Entry 7CAF (electron microscopy, 3.30 A resolution); this record covers chains E and A of the 5 polymer chains in the assembly.

# Chain E
Molecule: Bacterial extracellular solute-binding protein
Organism: Mycolicibacterium smegmatis MC2 155
UniProt: A0R2C3 (A0R2C3_MYCS2); residue numbers follow UniProt; this construct covers 1-465
Sequence (465 residues; each row starts with the number of its first residue):
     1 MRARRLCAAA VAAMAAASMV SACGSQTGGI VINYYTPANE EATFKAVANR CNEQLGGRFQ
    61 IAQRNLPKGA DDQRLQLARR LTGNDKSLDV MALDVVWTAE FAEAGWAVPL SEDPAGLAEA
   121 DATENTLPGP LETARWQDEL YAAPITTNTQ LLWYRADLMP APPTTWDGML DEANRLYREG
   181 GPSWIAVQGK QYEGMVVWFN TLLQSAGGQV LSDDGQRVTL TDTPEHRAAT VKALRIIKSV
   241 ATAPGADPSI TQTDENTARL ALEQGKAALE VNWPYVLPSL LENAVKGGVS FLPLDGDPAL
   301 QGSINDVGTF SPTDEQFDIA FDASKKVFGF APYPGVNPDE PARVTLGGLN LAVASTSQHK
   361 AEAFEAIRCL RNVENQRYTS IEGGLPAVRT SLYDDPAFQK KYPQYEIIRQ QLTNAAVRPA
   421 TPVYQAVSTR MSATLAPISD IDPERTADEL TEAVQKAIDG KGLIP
Unresolved in the structure: 1-22
Reported in the primary citation:
  - binding site for alpha-D-glucopyranose: Asn-39, Glu-40, Asp-94, Asn-148, Glu-255, Arg-418
  - post-translational modification sites: Cys-23 (proposed by the authors, not directly observed)

# Chain A
Molecule: ABC sugar transporter, permease component
Organism: Mycolicibacterium smegmatis MC2 155
UniProt: I7G6S2 (I7G6S2_MYCS2); residues 1-305 here = UniProt positions 1-305
Sequence (305 residues; row label = number of the first residue in the row):
     1 MTAAVTPSAS AVASDDKKSE RRLAFWLIAP AVLLMLAVTA YPIGYAVWLS LQRYNLAEPH
    61 DTEFIGLANY VTVLTDGYWW TAFAVTLGIT VVSVAIEFAL GLALALVMHR TIFGKGAVRT
   121 AILIPYGIVT VAASYSWYYA WTPGTGYLAN LLPEGSAPLT DQLPSLAIVV LAEVWKTTPF
   181 MALLLLAGLA LVPQDLLNAA QVDGAGPWKR LTKVILPMIK PAILVALLFR TLDAFRIFDN
   241 IYILTGGSND TGSVSILGYD NLFKAFNVGL GSAISVLIFL SVAIIAFIYI KIFGAAAPGS
   301 DEEVR
Unresolved in the structure: 1-16, 301-305

# How chain E and chain A interact
Contacting residue pairs - 32 pairs, chain E then chain A:
  Arg-74(E) / Lys-264(A)  hydrogen bond (side chain-backbone)
  Arg-74(E) / Phe-266(A)
  Leu-75(E) / Phe-263(A)  hydrophobic
  Leu-75(E) / Lys-264(A)
  Ala-78(E) / Phe-266(A)  hydrophobic
  Arg-79(E) / Phe-263(A)
  Thr-82(E) / Leu-56(A)
  Glu-100(E) / Phe-266(A)
  Ala-104(E) / Ala-57(A)
  Gln-191(E) / Ser-248(A)
  Gln-191(E) / Asn-249(A)
  Pro-248(E) / Gly-155(A)
  Ser-249(E) / Ala-157(A)
  Ser-249(E) / Thr-160(A)
  Thr-251(E) / Thr-160(A)
  Gln-252(E) / Thr-160(A)
  Gln-252(E) / Ser-248(A)  hydrogen bond
  Pro-437(E) / Asn-249(A)
  Lys-456(E) / Asp-76(A)  salt bridge
  Gly-462(E) / Asp-76(A)
  Gly-462(E) / Leu-270(A)
  Leu-463(E) / Thr-72(A)
  Leu-463(E) / Asp-76(A)  hydrogen bond (backbone-side chain)
  Leu-463(E) / Tyr-78(A)
  Leu-463(E) / Asn-261(A)
  Leu-463(E) / Leu-270(A)  hydrophobic
  Ile-464(E) / Leu-257(A)
  Ile-464(E) / Asn-261(A)  hydrogen bond (backbone-side chain)
  Ile-464(E) / Ala-265(A)  hydrophobic
  Pro-465(E) / Tyr-78(A)  hydrophobic
  Pro-465(E) / Leu-257(A)
  Pro-465(E) / Asp-260(A)
Other interface residues (no listed pair), chain E (22 interface residues in all): Asp-71, Asp-72, Gln-76, Trp-106
Other interface residues (no listed pair), chain A (25 interface residues in all): Val-73, Ser-156, Tyr-242, Thr-245, Gly-247, Tyr-259, Ile-274

# Overview
22 residues of chain E face 25 of chain A across their interface, with 4 hydrogen bonds and 1 salt bridge.
Polar pairs include Lys-456(E)/Asp-76(A), Arg-74(E)/Lys-264(A) and Gln-252(E)/Ser-248(A). The paper reports a
binding site for alpha-D-glucopyranose at Asn-39(E), Glu-40(E) and Asp-94(E) among others; a modification site
at Cys-23(E).
Chain E is Bacterial extracellular solute-binding protein and chain A is ABC sugar transporter, permease
component, both from Mycolicibacterium smegmatis MC2 155; the structure, Mycobacterium smegmatis LpqY-SugABC
complex in the pre-translocation state, was determined by electron microscopy (same publication as 7CAD, 7CAE
and 7CAG).
